1F5Z - chains A and D of the 4 polymer chains in the assembly; structure by X-ray diffraction, 1.88 A resolution.

[Chain A (and D)]
Name: N-acetylneuraminate lyase
Source organism: Haemophilus influenzae
Notes: EC 4.1.3.3; chain D of this document is another copy of the same molecule, construct and numbering; everything in this record applies to it too
UniProtKB: P44539 (NANA_HAEIN); residue numbers follow UniProt; this construct covers 1-293
Sequence (293 residues; row label = number of the first residue in the row):
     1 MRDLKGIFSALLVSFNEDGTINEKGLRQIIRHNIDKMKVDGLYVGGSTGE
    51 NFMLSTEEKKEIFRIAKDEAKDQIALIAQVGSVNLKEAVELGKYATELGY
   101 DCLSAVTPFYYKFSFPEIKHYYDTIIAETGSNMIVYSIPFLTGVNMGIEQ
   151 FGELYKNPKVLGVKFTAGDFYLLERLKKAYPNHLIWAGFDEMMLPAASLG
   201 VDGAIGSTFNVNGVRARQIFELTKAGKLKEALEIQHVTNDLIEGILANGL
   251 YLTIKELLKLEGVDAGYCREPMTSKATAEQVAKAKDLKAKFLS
Construct notes: variant Ser131 (Asn in P44539), Lys229 (Ala in P44539), Ala278 (Glu in P44539), Val281 (Leu in P44539)
UniProt features mapped onto this chain:
  - active site: Tyr136 (Proton donor), Lys164 (Schiff-base intermediate with substrate)
  - binding site (aceneuramate): Ser47, Thr48, Thr166, Gly188, Asp190, Glu191, Ser207

[Interface between chain A and chain D]
Residue-residue contacts (61):
  Asp18(A) - Lys86(D)  hydrogen bond (backbone-side chain)
  Ser47(A) - Tyr110(D)  hydrogen bond
  Ser47(A) - Tyr111(D)  hydrogen bond (backbone-side chain)
  Glu50(A) - Tyr111(D)
  Asn51(A) - Tyr111(D)  hydrogen bond (backbone-side chain)
  Phe52(A) - Val83(D)
  Phe52(A) - Tyr110(D)  hydrophobic
  Phe52(A) - Tyr111(D)  hydrogen bond (backbone-side chain)
  Met53(A) - Val83(D)
  Met53(A) - Asn84(D)
  Met53(A) - Tyr111(D)  hydrophobic
  Met53(A) - Phe113(D)  hydrophobic
  Leu54(A) - Asn84(D)
  Ser55(A) - Asn84(D)
  Val83(A) - Phe52(D)
  Val83(A) - Met53(D)
  Val83(A) - Pro271(D)
  Asn84(A) - Met53(D)
  Asn84(A) - Leu54(D)  hydrogen bond (side chain-backbone)
  Asn84(A) - Ser55(D)
  Asn84(A) - Arg269(D)  hydrogen bond
  Leu85(A) - Pro271(D)
  Lys86(A) - Asp18(D)  hydrogen bond (side chain-backbone)
  Lys86(A) - Arg269(D)
  Phe109(A) - Phe109(D)  hydrophobic
  Phe109(A) - Tyr110(D)  hydrophobic
  Tyr110(A) - Ser47(D)  hydrogen bond
  Tyr110(A) - Phe52(D)  hydrophobic
  Tyr110(A) - Val106(D)
  Tyr110(A) - Phe109(D)  hydrophobic
  Tyr110(A) - Ile138(D)
  Tyr110(A) - Leu141(D)  hydrophobic
  Tyr111(A) - Ser47(D)  hydrogen bond (side chain-backbone)
  Tyr111(A) - Glu50(D)
  Tyr111(A) - Asn51(D)
  Tyr111(A) - Phe52(D)
  Tyr111(A) - Met53(D)  hydrophobic
  Tyr111(A) - Tyr251(D)
  Tyr111(A) - Met272(D)  hydrophobic
  Lys112(A) - Phe140(D)
  Phe113(A) - Pro271(D)  hydrophobic
  Phe113(A) - Met272(D)
  Glu117(A) - Pro271(D)
  Glu117(A) - Met272(D)
  Glu117(A) - Thr273(D)  hydrogen bond
  His120(A) - Glu270(D)  salt bridge
  Ile138(A) - Tyr110(D)
  Phe140(A) - Lys112(D)
  Leu141(A) - Tyr110(D)
  Tyr251(A) - Tyr111(D)
  Arg269(A) - Asn84(D)
  Arg269(A) - Lys86(D)
  Glu270(A) - His120(D)  salt bridge
  Pro271(A) - Val83(D)
  Pro271(A) - Leu85(D)
  Pro271(A) - Phe113(D)  hydrophobic
  Pro271(A) - Glu117(D)
  Met272(A) - Tyr111(D)  hydrophobic
  Met272(A) - Phe113(D)
  Met272(A) - Glu117(D)
  Thr273(A) - Glu117(D)  hydrogen bond
Interface residues without a listed pair, chain A (33 interface residues in all): Val106, Pro108, Tyr121, Tyr136, Thr142
Interface residues without a listed pair, chain D (34 interface residues in all): Gly19, Pro108, Tyr121, Tyr136, Thr142

[In short]
Chain A and chain D form an interface of 33 and 34 residues respectively; the contacts include 12 hydrogen
bonds and 2 salt bridges. Polar contacts include His120(A)-Glu270(D), Asp18(A)-Lys86(D) and
Ser47(A)-Tyr110(D). UniProt lists active-site residues Tyr136(A) and Lys164(A) and 7 aceneuramate-binding
residues on chain A.
Both chains are N-acetylneuraminate lyase (Haemophilus influenzae). Entry 1F5Z (Crystal structure analysis of
N-acetylneuraminate lyase from haemophilus influenzae: crystal form I) was determined by X-ray diffraction,
deposited together with 1F6K, 1F6P, 1F73, 1F74 and 1F7B.
